3UT9 - chains E and J of the 10 polymer chains in the assembly; structure by X-ray diffraction, 2.20 A resolution.

# Chain E
Protein: Histone H3.2
From: Xenopus laevis
Reference sequence: P84233 (H32_XENLA); residues 1-135 here correspond to UniProt positions 2-136 (UniProt number = residue number + 1)
Amino-acid sequence (135 residues; numbered 1 to 135; the number before each row is that of its first residue):
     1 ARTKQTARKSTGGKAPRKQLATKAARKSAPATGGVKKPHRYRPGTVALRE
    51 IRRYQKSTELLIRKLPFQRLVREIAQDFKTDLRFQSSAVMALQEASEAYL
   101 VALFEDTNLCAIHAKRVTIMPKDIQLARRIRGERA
Disordered / not traced: 1-37, 135
Ion coordination: Mn2+ near Asp77 (its only coordinating residue here)
Swiss-Prot annotation at these positions:
  - modified residue: Arg2 (Asymmetric dimethylarginine), Thr3 (Phosphothreonine), Lys4 (Allysine), Gln5 (5-glutamyl dopamine), Thr6 (Phosphothreonine), Arg8 (Citrulline), Lys9 (N6,N6,N6-trimethyllysine), Ser10 (ADP-ribosylserine), Thr11 (Phosphothreonine), Lys14 (N6-(2-hydroxyisobutyryl)lysine), Arg17 (Asymmetric dimethylarginine), Lys18 (N6-(2-hydroxyisobutyryl)lysine), Lys23 (N6-(2-hydroxyisobutyryl)lysine), Arg26 (Citrulline), Lys27 (N6,N6,N6-trimethyllysine), Ser28 (ADP-ribosylserine), Lys36 (N6,N6,N6-trimethyllysine), Lys37 (N6-methyllysine), Tyr41 (Phosphotyrosine), Lys56 (N6,N6,N6-trimethyllysine) and 8 more in UniProt
  - lipidation: Cys110 (S-palmitoyl cysteine)

# Chain J
Molecule: 145-nt DNA strand
Sequence (145 nucleotides; numbered -72 to 72; the number before each row is that of its first residue; numbers below 1 keep their minus sign (DA-72 is residue -72)):
   -72 ATCACAATCCCGGTGCCGAGGCCGCTCAATTGGTCGTAGACAGCTCTAGC
   -22 ACCGCTTAAACGCACGTACGGATTCCGTACGTGCGTTTAAGCGGTGCTAG
    28 AGCTGTCTACGACCAATTGAGCGGCCTCGGCACCGGGATTGTGAT
Ion coordination: Mn2+ site 1 near DG-61 (its only coordinating residue here); Mn2+ site 2 near DG-53 (its only coordinating residue here); Mn2+ site 3 near DG-34 (its only coordinating residue here); K+: DT-26, DA-25; Mn2+ site 4 near DG-3 (its only coordinating residue here); Mn2+ site 5 near DG20 (its only coordinating residue here); Mn2+ site 6 near DG27 (its only coordinating residue here); Mn2+ site 7 near DG29 (its only coordinating residue here); Mn2+ site 8 near DG38 (its only coordinating residue here); Mn2+ site 9 near DG62 (its only coordinating residue here)

# How chain E and chain J interact
Contacting residue pairs (26):
  His39(E) - DG70(J)  sugar contact
  Arg40(E) - DG70(J)  sugar contact
  Arg40(E) - DA71(J)  phosphate contact
  Tyr41(E) - DT69(J)  phosphate contact
  Tyr41(E) - DG70(J)  phosphate contact
  Arg42(E) - DA-5(J)  salt bridge to the phosphate
  Arg42(E) - DG70(J)  hydrogen bond to the phosphate
  Pro43(E) - DT-6(J)  phosphate contact
  Pro43(E) - DA-5(J)  sugar contact
  Thr45(E) - DT69(J)  phosphate contact
  Thr45(E) - DG70(J)  hydrogen bond to the phosphate
  Arg63(E) - DA-14(J)  hydrogen bond to the phosphate
  Arg63(E) - DA-13(J)  salt bridge to the phosphate
  Arg72(E) - DC-23(J)  salt bridge to the phosphate
  Arg83(E) - DG-24(J)  phosphate contact
  Arg83(E) - DC-23(J)  phosphate contact
  Phe84(E) - DG-24(J)  sugar contact
  Phe84(E) - DC-23(J)  hydrogen bond to the phosphate
  Gln85(E) - DG-24(J)  phosphate contact
  Ser86(E) - DG-24(J)  hydrogen bond to the phosphate
  Arg116(E) - DG-3(J)  phosphate contact
  Arg116(E) - DG-2(J)  phosphate contact
  Val117(E) - DG-3(J)  hydrogen bond to the phosphate
  Thr118(E) - DC-4(J)  hydrogen bond to the phosphate
  Thr118(E) - DG-3(J)  hydrogen bond to the phosphate
  Met120(E) - DG-2(J)  phosphate contact
Interface residues without a listed pair, chain E (18 interface residues in all): Leu82, Lys115

# In short
The interface between chain E and chain J involves 18 residues on one side and 12 on the other; the contacts
include 8 hydrogen bonds and 3 salt bridges. Polar contacts include Arg42(E)-DG70(J), Thr45(E)-DG70(J) and
Arg63(E)-DA-14(J). DT-26(J) and DA-25(J) form the K+ site.
Chain E is Histone H3.2 (Xenopus laevis) and chain J is a 145-nt DNA strand; the structure, Crystal Structure
of Nucleosome Core Particle Assembled with a Palindromic Widom '601' Derivative (NCP-601L), was determined by
X-ray diffraction (same publication as 3UTA and 3UTB).
